6M3V - chains E and J of the 18 polymer chains in the assembly; structure by X-ray diffraction, 4.60 A resolution (low resolution: residue-level contacts below are approximate; hydrogen-bond / salt-bridge calls are withheld).

[Chain E]
Protein: Histone H3.1
From: Homo sapiens
UniProtKB: P68431 (H31_HUMAN); residues 0-135 here correspond to UniProt positions 1-136 (UniProt number = residue number + 1)
Sequence (136 residues; numbered 0 to 135; the number before each row is that of its first residue; numbering starts at 0):
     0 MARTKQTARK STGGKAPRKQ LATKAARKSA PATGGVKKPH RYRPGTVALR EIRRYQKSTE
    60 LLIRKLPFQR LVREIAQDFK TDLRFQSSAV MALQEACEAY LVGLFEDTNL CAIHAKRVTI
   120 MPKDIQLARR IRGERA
Disordered / not traced: 0-37

[Chain J]
Molecule: 355-nt DNA strand
From: other sequences
Sequence (355 nucleotides; numbered 1 to 355; the number before each row is that of its first residue):
     1 CGCTGACGTT TTTTTTTTCA TGTGCCGGTC TCACACGTGC CTGGAGACTA GTAAGCGCTT
    61 CTAGTGGCGG TTAAAACGCG GTAGACAGCG CGTACGTGCG TTTAAGCGGT GCTAGAGCTG
   121 TCTACGACCA ATTGAGCGGC CTCGGCACCG GGATGCGATT TTTTTTTTCA TACTCGAGCA
   181 TGCATTTTTT TTTTCATGTG CCGGTCTCAC ACGTGCCTGG AGACTAGTAA GCGCTTCTAG
   241 TGGCGGTTAA AACGCGGTAG ACAGCGCGTA CGTGCGTTTA AGCGGTGCTA GAGCTGTCTA
   301 CGACCAATTG AGCGGCCTCG GCACCGGGAT GCGTTTTTTT TTTCGTCAGC GGTAC

[Chain E / chain J interface]
Residue-residue contacts - 27 pairs, chain E then chain J:
  His39(E) - DG98(J)
  Arg40(E) - DG96(J)
  Arg40(E) - DT97(J)
  Arg40(E) - DG98(J)
  Tyr41(E) - DT21(J)
  Tyr41(E) - DT97(J)
  Tyr41(E) - DG98(J)
  Arg42(E) - DT97(J)
  Pro43(E) - DG96(J)
  Pro43(E) - DT97(J)
  Gly44(E) - DG96(J)
  Gly44(E) - DT97(J)
  Thr45(E) - DT97(J)
  Val46(E) - DT97(J)
  Ala47(E) - DT97(J)
  Arg49(E) - DG22(J)
  Arg49(E) - DT23(J)
  Lys56(E) - DG24(J)
  Arg63(E) - DA105(J)
  Arg63(E) - DG106(J)
  Lys64(E) - DG106(J)
  Leu65(E) - DA105(J)
  Leu65(E) - DG106(J)
  Arg69(E) - DA105(J)
  Asp81(E) - DG115(J)
  Arg83(E) - DA114(J)
  Arg83(E) - DG115(J)
Interface residues without a listed pair, chain E (20 interface residues in all): Glu50, Pro66, Thr118
Interface residues without a listed pair, chain J (15 interface residues in all): DA20, DC95, DC99, DC107

[Summary]
The interface between chain E and chain J involves 20 residues on one side and 15 on the other.
Chain E is Histone H3.1 (Homo sapiens) and chain J is a 355-nt DNA strand (other sequences); the structure,
355 bp di-nucleosome harboring cohesive DNA termini, was determined by X-ray diffraction together with 6LA8,
6LA9 and 6M44 from the same study.
